Entry 9ISB (X-ray diffraction, 2.24 A resolution); this record covers chain A.

Chain A:
Name: Protein acetyltransferase
Source organism: Escherichia coli BL21(DE3)
Reference sequence: W8T0A9 (W8T0A9_ECOLX); residues 463-695 here = UniProt positions 463-695
Sequence (234 residues; each row starts with the number of its first residue):
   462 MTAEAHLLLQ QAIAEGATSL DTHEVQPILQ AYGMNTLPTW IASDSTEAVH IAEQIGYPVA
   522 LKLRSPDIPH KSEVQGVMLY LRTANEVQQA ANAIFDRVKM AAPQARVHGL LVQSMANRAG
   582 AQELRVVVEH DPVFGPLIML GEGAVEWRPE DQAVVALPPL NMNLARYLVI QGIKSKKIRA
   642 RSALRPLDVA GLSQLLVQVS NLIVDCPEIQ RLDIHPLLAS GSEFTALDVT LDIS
Unresolved in the structure: 531-534, 560-561, 645-646
Sequence notes: initiating methionine (462); variant Ala563 (Trp in W8T0A9), Ala605 (Gly in W8T0A9)
Small-molecule neighbours: ADP (adenosine-5'-diphosphate): Leu498, Ala521, Val538, Leu540, Gln574, Ser575, Met576, Ala577, Arg579, Glu584, His676, Pro677, Leu688, Asp689
From the paper describing this entry:
  - binding site for the ligand ATP: His676

In short:
Bound to chain A: ADP. The paper reports a binding site for the ligand ATP at His676.
Chain A is Protein acetyltransferase (Escherichia coli BL21(DE3)); the structure, Ligand bound AGD of enzyme,
was determined by X-ray diffraction together with 9ISQ and 9IT0 from the same study.
